Entry 9UST (electron microscopy, 3.02 A resolution); this record covers chains B and G of the 5 polymer chains in the assembly.

== Chain B ==
Molecule: Guanine nucleotide-binding protein G(I)/G(S)/G(T) subunit beta-1
Organism: Rattus norvegicus
UniProt: P54311 (GBB1_RAT); numbering as in UniProt (aligned over 2-340)
Amino-acid sequence (344 residues; row label = number of the first residue in the row; numbers below 1 keep their minus sign (Gly-3 is residue -3)):
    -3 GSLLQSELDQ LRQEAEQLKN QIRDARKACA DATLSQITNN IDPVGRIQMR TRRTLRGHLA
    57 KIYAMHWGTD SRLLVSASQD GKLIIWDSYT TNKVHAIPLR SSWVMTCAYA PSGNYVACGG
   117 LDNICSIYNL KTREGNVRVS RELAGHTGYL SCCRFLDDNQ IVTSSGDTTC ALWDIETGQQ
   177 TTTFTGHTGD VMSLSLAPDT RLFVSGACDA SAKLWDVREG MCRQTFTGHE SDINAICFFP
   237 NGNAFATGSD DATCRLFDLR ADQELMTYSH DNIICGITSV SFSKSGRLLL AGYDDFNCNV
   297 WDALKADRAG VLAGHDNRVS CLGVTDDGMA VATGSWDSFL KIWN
Disordered / not traced: -3 to 2, 224
Differences from the reference sequence: expression tag (-3 to 1)
UniProt features mapped onto this chain:
  - modified residue: Ser2 (N-acetylserine), His266 (Phosphohistidine)

== Chain G ==
Molecule: Guanine nucleotide-binding protein G(I)/G(S)/G(O) subunit gamma-2
Organism: Bos taurus
UniProt: P63212 (GBG2_BOVIN); residues 2-71 here = UniProt positions 2-71
Amino-acid sequence (70 residues; numbered 2 to 71; the number before each row is that of its first residue):
     2 ASNNTASIAQ ARKLVEQLKM EANIDRIKVS KAAADLMAYC EAHAKEDPLL TPVPASENPF
    62 REKKFFCAIL
Disordered / not traced: 2-10, 62-71
UniProt features mapped onto this chain:
  - modified residue: Ala2 (N-acetylalanine), Cys68 (Cysteine methyl ester)
  - lipidation: Cys68 (S-geranylgeranyl cysteine)

== How chain B and chain G interact ==
Pairs across the interface - 67 pairs, chain B then chain G:
  Leu7(B) with Val16(G)
  Ala11(B) with Leu19(G)
  Leu14(B) with Val16(G); Leu19(G), hydrophobic; Lys20(G)
  Lys15(B) with Leu19(G)
  Ile18(B) with Arg27(G)
  Ala21(B) with Arg27(G)
  Arg22(B) with Arg27(G)
  Cys25(B) with Ile28(G); Lys29(G); Val30(G), hydrogen bond (backbone-backbone)
  Ala26(B) with Val30(G), hydrophobic
  Asp27(B) with Val30(G); Ser31(G), hydrogen bond
  Ala28(B) with Val30(G); Ser31(G)
  Leu30(B) with Ala34(G), hydrophobic
  Val40(B) with Leu51(G), hydrophobic
  Arg48(B) with Asn59(G); Phe61(G)
  Arg49(B) with Pro60(G), hydrogen bond (side chain-backbone); Phe61(G), hydrogen bond (side chain-backbone)
  Ser84(B) with Phe61(G)
  Tyr85(B) with Pro60(G); Phe61(G), hydrophobic
  Cys218(B) with Gln18(G), hydrogen bond (backbone-side chain)
  Arg219(B) with Glu22(G)
  Gln220(B) with Glu22(G)
  Thr221(B) with Glu22(G), hydrogen bond (backbone-side chain)
  Phe235(B) with Tyr40(G), hydrophobic; Cys41(G), hydrophobic
  Pro236(B) with Tyr40(G)
  Leu252(B) with Leu37(G), hydrophobic
  Asp254(B) with Ala33(G)
  Arg256(B) with Arg27(G); Ile28(G), hydrogen bond (backbone-backbone)
  Ala257(B) with Arg27(G); Ile28(G)
  Asp258(B) with Arg27(G), salt bridge
  Gln259(B) with Val30(G)
  Leu261(B) with Val30(G), hydrophobic; Leu37(G), hydrophobic
  Ser279(B) with Asp48(G), hydrogen bond
  Lys280(B) with Glu47(G); Asp48(G)
  Ser281(B) with Tyr40(G); Cys41(G); His44(G); Asp48(G), hydrogen bond
  Gly282(B) with Cys41(G)
  Arg283(B) with Cys41(G); Leu51(G)
  Leu284(B) with Leu51(G), hydrophobic
  Leu300(B) with Met38(G), hydrophobic; Cys41(G), hydrophobic
  Val320(B) with Leu50(G), hydrophobic
  Asp323(B) with Pro49(G)
  Gly324(B) with Pro49(G); Leu50(G)
  Met325(B) with Pro49(G), hydrophobic; Asn59(G); Pro60(G)
  Ala326(B) with Phe61(G), hydrophobic
  Ile338(B) with Phe61(G), hydrophobic
  Asn340(B) with Asn59(G), hydrogen bond; Phe61(G)
Interface residues without a listed pair, chain B (52 interface residues in all): Ile33, Ile37, Ile43, Trp63, Ser67, Asn237, Ala240, Leu286
Interface residues without a listed pair, chain G (30 interface residues in all): Ala12, Ala23, Asp26, Glu42, Glu58

== Overview ==
52 residues of chain B and 30 residues of chain G are in contact; the contacts include 10 hydrogen bonds and 1
salt bridge. Polar contacts include Asp258(B)-Arg27(G), Asp27(B)-Ser31(G) and Arg49(B)-Pro60(G).
Here chain B is Guanine nucleotide-binding protein G(I)/G(S)/G(T) subunit beta-1 (Rattus norvegicus) and chain
G is Guanine nucleotide-binding protein G(I)/G(S)/G(O) subunit gamma-2 (Bos taurus). Entry 9UST
(MRGPRE-Gq-scFv16-complex) was determined by electron microscopy.
